Entry 6RDI (electron microscopy, 3.20 A resolution); this record covers chains 4 and 7 of the 31 polymer chains in the assembly.

[Chain 4]
Protein: Mitochondrial ATP synthase associated protein ASA4
Organism: Polytomella sp. Pringsheim 198.80
Reference sequence: D7NIZ2 (D7NIZ2_9CHLO); residues 1-294 here = UniProt positions 1-294
Amino-acid sequence (294 residues; numbered 1 to 294; the number before each row is that of its first residue):
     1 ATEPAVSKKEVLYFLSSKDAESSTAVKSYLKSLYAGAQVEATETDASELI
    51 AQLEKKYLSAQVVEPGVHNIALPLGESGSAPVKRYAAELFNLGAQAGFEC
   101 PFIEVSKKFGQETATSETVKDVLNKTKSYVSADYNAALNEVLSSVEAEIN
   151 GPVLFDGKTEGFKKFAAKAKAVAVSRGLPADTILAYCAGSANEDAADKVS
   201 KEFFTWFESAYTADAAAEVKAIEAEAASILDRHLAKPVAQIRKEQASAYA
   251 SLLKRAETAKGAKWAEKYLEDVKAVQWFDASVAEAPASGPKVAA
Unresolved in the structure: 1-4

[Chain 7]
Protein: Mitochondrial ATP synthase associated protein ASA7
Organism: Polytomella sp. Pringsheim 198.80
Reference sequence: D8V7I2 (D8V7I2_9CHLO); residues 1-190 here = UniProt positions 1-190
Amino-acid sequence (190 residues; row label = number of the first residue in the row):
     1 MSSVRAGVEAGRRDLTTFTFSGLQDAPVAALSGSIKLNVAAKAGKAEVTV
    51 AAGAAKAATQVSAAALRKLSGSKISLAEVARISVLHSSIQNYLLSLSNER
   101 YQLLSQWPDFTTMYGKDFYYRAHPEDLKKFYDAADEYYKLYETVTEFDSL
   151 SALASQVVPNYAARRRSTVHPAIGSTVADGAFTNFLLSKQ
Unresolved in the structure: 1-14

[Chain 4 / chain 7 interface]
Contacting residue pairs (118; chain 4 residue first):
  Lys56(4) with Thr168(7)
  Val63(4) with Arg165(7); Pro171(7), hydrophobic
  Glu64(4) with Arg166(7), salt bridge
  Val67(4) with Tyr161(7), hydrophobic; Arg165(7)
  His68(4) with Ser83(7); Val84(7), hydrogen bond (backbone-backbone); Leu85(7), hydrogen bond (backbone-backbone); Val158(7); Ala162(7)
  Ile70(4) with Leu85(7)
  Ala71(4) with Val84(7), hydrophobic; Ser88(7)
  Leu72(4) with Leu85(7), hydrophobic; Ser88(7), hydrogen bond (backbone-side chain)
  Leu74(4) with Ser88(7); Ile89(7), hydrophobic; Tyr92(7), hydrophobic
  Gly75(4) with Tyr92(7)
  Tyr85(4) with Tyr161(7), hydrogen bond; Arg165(7)
  Leu89(4) with Arg165(7); Ala172(7), hydrophobic
  Gly93(4) with His170(7)
  Phe98(4) with Val169(7); His170(7); Pro171(7)
  Glu99(4) with His170(7)
  Pro101(4) with His170(7); Ile173(7), hydrophobic
  Phe102(4) with Gly180(7); Ala181(7), hydrophobic; Asn184(7)
  Glu104(4) with Val169(7)
  Val105(4) with Val169(7), hydrophobic; Ala181(7), hydrophobic
  Phe109(4) with Ala178(7); Ala181(7); Phe182(7); Phe185(7)
  Thr113(4) with Phe185(7)
  Val122(4) with Leu186(7), hydrophobic
  Leu123(4) with Phe182(7), hydrophobic
  Thr126(4) with Phe182(7)
  Tyr129(4) with Ala178(7)
  Val130(4) with Asp179(7); Phe182(7), hydrophobic
  Ser131(4) with Asp179(7), hydrogen bond
  Tyr134(4) with Asp179(7); Phe182(7), hydrophobic; Thr183(7), hydrogen bond
  Leu138(4) with Phe182(7), hydrophobic; Leu186(7), hydrophobic
  Phe155(4) with Phe185(7), hydrophobic; Leu186(7), hydrophobic; Gln190(7)
  Asp156(4) with Gln190(7)
  Phe162(4) with Leu186(7)
  Phe165(4) with Leu186(7), hydrophobic
  Ala166(4) with Leu187(7)
  Ala169(4) with Leu187(7), hydrophobic
  Lys170(4) with Leu187(7)
  Ala173(4) with Thr183(7)
  Leu178(4) with Asp179(7); Thr183(7)
  Ala180(4) with Thr183(7)
  Ile183(4) with Gly180(7); Asn184(7)
  Leu184(4) with Asn184(7); Leu187(7); Ser188(7)
  Cys187(4) with Asn184(7), hydrogen bond
  Trp206(4) with Thr176(7); Gly180(7)
  Phe207(4) with Val177(7), hydrophobic
  Ala210(4) with Thr176(7); Val177(7), hydrophobic
  Asp214(4) with Gly174(7); Ser175(7), hydrogen bond (side chain-backbone); Thr176(7), hydrogen bond; Val177(7), hydrogen bond (side chain-backbone)
  Glu218(4) with Arg164(7), salt bridge; Arg165(7), salt bridge
  Ile222(4) with Val157(7), hydrophobic; Tyr161(7), hydrophobic
  Glu223(4) with Tyr92(7)
  Glu225(4) with Val157(7)
  Ala226(4) with Tyr92(7), hydrophobic; Leu93(7)
  Ala227(4) with Leu96(7), hydrophobic
  Ile229(4) with Leu153(7), hydrophobic; Val157(7), hydrophobic
  Leu230(4) with Leu96(7), hydrophobic; Ser97(7); Leu150(7), hydrophobic; Leu153(7), hydrophobic
  Asp231(4) with Arg100(7), salt bridge
  His233(4) with Ser149(7), hydrogen bond; Leu153(7)
  Leu234(4) with Arg100(7); Thr143(7); Val144(7), hydrophobic
  Ala235(4) with Lys139(7), hydrogen bond (backbone-side chain)
  Lys236(4) with Thr143(7), hydrogen bond (backbone-side chain)
  Val238(4) with Glu142(7); Thr143(7); Glu146(7)
  Ile241(4) with Thr143(7); Ser149(7)
  Arg242(4) with Glu146(7), salt bridge
  Gln245(4) with Asp148(7); Ser149(7), hydrogen bond; Ala152(7)
  Val275(4) with Arg81(7)
  Phe278(4) with Ala80(7); Arg81(7)
  Asp279(4) with Arg81(7), salt bridge
Interface residues without a listed pair, chain 4 (78 interface residues in all): Asn69, Phe90, Lys108, Gly110, Val119, Gly157, Arg176, Tyr211, Ala213, Pro237, Pro290, Val292
Interface residues without a listed pair, chain 7 (56 interface residues in all): Val79, Ile82, Gln156, Asn160, Lys189

[Summary]
The interface between chain 4 and chain 7 involves 78 residues on one side and 56 on the other; the contacts
include 14 hydrogen bonds and 6 salt bridges. Polar contacts include Glu64(4)-Arg166(7), Glu218(4)-Arg164(7)
and Glu218(4)-Arg165(7).
Here chain 4 is Mitochondrial ATP synthase associated protein ASA4 and chain 7 is Mitochondrial ATP synthase
associated protein ASA7, both from Polytomella sp. Pringsheim 198.80. Entry 6RDI (Cryo-EM structure of
Polytomella F-ATP synthase, Rotary substate 1A, monomer-masked refinement) was determined by electron
microscopy (same publication as 6RD4, 6RD5, 6RD6, 6RD7, 6RD8, 6RD9 and 46 further entries).
